PDB entry 8Y84 | electron microscopy, 2.98 A resolution | chains B and C of the 4 polymer chains in the assembly

== Chain B ==
Name: High affinity immunoglobulin epsilon receptor subunit beta
Organism: Rattus norvegicus
UniProt: P13386 (FCERB_RAT); numbering as in UniProt (aligned over 1-243)
Chain sequence (243 residues; each row starts with the number of its first residue):
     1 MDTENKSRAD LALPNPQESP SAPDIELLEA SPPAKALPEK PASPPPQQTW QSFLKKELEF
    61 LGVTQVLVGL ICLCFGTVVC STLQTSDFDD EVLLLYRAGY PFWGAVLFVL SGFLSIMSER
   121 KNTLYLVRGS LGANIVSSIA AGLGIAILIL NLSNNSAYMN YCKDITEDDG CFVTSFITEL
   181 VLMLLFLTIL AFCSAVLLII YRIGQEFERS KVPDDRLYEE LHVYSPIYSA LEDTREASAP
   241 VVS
Not modelled in the structure: 1-49, 208-243
Disulfide bonds: Cys-162/Cys-171
Swiss-Prot annotation at these positions:
  - modified residue: Tyr-218 (Phosphotyrosine), Tyr-224 (Phosphotyrosine), Ser-225 (Phosphoserine), Tyr-228 (Phosphotyrosine)

== Chain C ==
Name: High affinity immunoglobulin epsilon receptor subunit gamma
Organism: Rattus norvegicus
UniProt: P20411 (FCERG_RAT); numbering as in UniProt (aligned over 1-86)
Chain sequence (119 residues; row label = number of the first residue in the row):
     1 MIPAVILFLL LLVEEAAALG EPQLCYILDA ILFLYGIVLT LLYCRLKIQV RKADIASREK
    61 SDAVYTGLNT RNQETYETLK HEKPPQGSGW SHPQFEKGSG DYKDDDDKGS GWSHPQFEK
Not modelled in the structure: 1-21, 59-119
Sequence notes: expression tag (87-119)
Swiss-Prot annotation at these positions:
  - modified residue: Tyr-65 (Phosphotyrosine), Tyr-76 (Phosphotyrosine), Thr-78 (Phosphothreonine)
What the authors report for this chain:
  - mutagenesis - L32G/Y43A, L39A/L42A: decreased expression with High affinity immunoglobulin epsilon receptor subunit alpha
  - mutagenesis - L39A/L42A: decreased binding to FcaRI
  - mutagenesis - L32G/Y43A: abolished binding to FcaRI
  - mutagenesis - L32G/Y43A, L39A/L42A: decreased binding to High affinity immunoglobulin epsilon receptor subunit alpha
  - mutagenesis - L32G/Y43A, L39A/L42A: decreased binding to FcyRIIIA

== Chain B / chain C interface ==
Residue-residue contacts (24):
  Lys-55(B) with Lys-52(C)
  Lys-56(B) with Lys-52(C), hydrogen bond (backbone-side chain)
  Glu-57(B) with Arg-45(C), salt bridge
  Glu-59(B) with Ile-48(C); Arg-51(C), salt bridge; Lys-52(C)
  Phe-60(B) with Leu-41(C); Arg-45(C); Ile-48(C)
  Val-63(B) with Cys-44(C), hydrophobic
  Thr-64(B) with Leu-41(C)
  Leu-67(B) with Thr-40(C); Leu-41(C), hydrophobic
  Ile-71(B) with Ile-37(C), hydrophobic
  Glu-119(B) with Lys-52(C), salt bridge
  Arg-120(B) with Arg-51(C)
  Ile-165(B) with Gln-23(C); Tyr-26(C), hydrophobic
  Phe-172(B) with Tyr-26(C)
  Glu-179(B) with Tyr-26(C); Ala-30(C)
  Met-183(B) with Ala-30(C), hydrophobic; Phe-33(C), hydrophobic
  Leu-187(B) with Ile-37(C), hydrophobic
Other interface residues (no listed pair), chain B (19 interface residues in all): Phe-75, Phe-186, Leu-190
Other interface residues (no listed pair), chain C (13 interface residues in all): Leu-34

== Summary ==
Chain B and chain C form an interface of 19 and 13 residues respectively; the contacts include 1 hydrogen bond
and 3 salt bridges. Polar pairs include Glu-57(B)/Arg-45(C), Glu-59(B)/Arg-51(C) and Glu-119(B)/Lys-52(C). The
paper reports that L32G/Y43A and L39A/L42A of chain C reduce expression with High affinity immunoglobulin
epsilon receptor subunit alpha; L32G/Y43A and L39A/L42A of chain C reduce binding to High affinity
immunoglobulin epsilon receptor subunit alpha.
Chain B is High affinity immunoglobulin epsilon receptor subunit beta and chain C is High affinity
immunoglobulin epsilon receptor subunit gamma, both from Rattus norvegicus; the structure, Structure of the
high affinity receptor fc(epsilon)ri TM, was determined by electron microscopy, deposited together with 8Y81,
8Z0T, 8ZGS and 8ZGT.
